4F73 - chains A and B of the 4 polymer chains in the assembly; structure by X-ray diffraction, 1.90 A resolution.

== Chain A (and B) ==
Molecule: Protease
From: HIV-1 M:B_ARV2/SF2
Notes: EC 3.4.23.16; chain B of this document is another copy of the same molecule, construct and numbering; everything in this record applies to it too
Reference sequence: P03369 (POL_HV1A2); residues 1-99 here correspond to UniProt positions 491-589 (UniProt number = residue number + 490)
Sequence (99 residues; row label = number of the first residue in the row):
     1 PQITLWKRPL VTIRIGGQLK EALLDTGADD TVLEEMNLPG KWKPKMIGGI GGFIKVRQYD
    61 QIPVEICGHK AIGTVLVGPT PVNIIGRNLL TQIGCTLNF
Construct notes: engineered mutation Lys7 (Gln497 in P03369)
Curated features (UniProtKB/Swiss-Prot):
  - region (Dimerization of protease): Pro1 to Leu5, Gly49 to Lys55, Asn88 to Phe99
  - active site: Asp25 (For protease activity)
  - site: Phe99 (Cleavage)

== How chain A and chain B interact ==
Residue-residue contacts (96):
  Pro1(A) - Leu97(B)
  Pro1(A) - Asn98(B)
  Pro1(A) - Phe99(B)  hydrogen bond (backbone-backbone)
  Gln2(A) - Thr96(B)  hydrogen bond
  Gln2(A) - Leu97(B)
  Gln2(A) - Asn98(B)  hydrogen bond
  Ile3(A) - Thr96(B)
  Ile3(A) - Leu97(B)  hydrogen bond (backbone-backbone)
  Ile3(A) - Phe99(B)  hydrophobic
  Thr4(A) - Thr96(B)
  Leu5(A) - Thr26(B)
  Leu5(A) - Arg87(B)  hydrogen bond (backbone-side chain)
  Leu5(A) - Leu90(B)  hydrophobic
  Leu5(A) - Thr91(B)
  Leu5(A) - Cys95(B)
  Trp6(A) - Arg87(B)  hydrogen bond (backbone-side chain)
  Trp6(A) - Thr91(B)
  Lys7(A) - Arg87(B)
  Arg8(A) - Asp29(B)  salt bridge
  Arg8(A) - Arg87(B)
  Pro9(A) - Thr26(B)
  Pro9(A) - Arg87(B)
  Leu23(A) - Gly27(B)
  Leu24(A) - Thr26(B)  hydrogen bond (backbone-side chain)
  Leu24(A) - Leu97(B)  hydrophobic
  Leu24(A) - Phe99(B)  hydrophobic
  Asp25(A) - Asp25(B)
  Asp25(A) - Thr26(B)
  Asp25(A) - Gly27(B)  hydrogen bond (side chain-backbone)
  Thr26(A) - Leu5(B)
  Thr26(A) - Pro9(B)
  Thr26(A) - Leu24(B)  hydrogen bond (side chain-backbone)
  Thr26(A) - Asp25(B)
  Thr26(A) - Thr26(B)  hydrogen bond (backbone-side chain)
  Thr26(A) - Leu97(B)
  Gly27(A) - Leu23(B)
  Gly27(A) - Asp25(B)  hydrogen bond (backbone-side chain)
  Asp29(A) - Arg8(B)  salt bridge
  Gly49(A) - Ile50(B)
  Ile50(A) - Ile47(B)  hydrophobic
  Ile50(A) - Gly48(B)
  Ile50(A) - Gly49(B)
  Ile50(A) - Ile50(B)  hydrogen bond (backbone-backbone)
  Ile50(A) - Ile54(B)
  Gly51(A) - Ile50(B)  hydrogen bond (backbone-backbone)
  Gly51(A) - Gly51(B)
  Gly51(A) - Gly52(B)
  Gly52(A) - Ile50(B)
  Gly52(A) - Gly51(B)
  Ile54(A) - Ile50(B)  hydrophobic
  Ile54(A) - Gly51(B)
  Cys67(A) - Phe99(B)  hydrophobic
  His69(A) - Phe99(B)
  Thr80(A) - Ile50(B)
  Pro81(A) - Gly49(B)
  Ile84(A) - Ile50(B)  hydrophobic
  Arg87(A) - Leu5(B)  hydrogen bond (side chain-backbone)
  Arg87(A) - Trp6(B)  hydrogen bond (side chain-backbone)
  Arg87(A) - Lys7(B)
  Arg87(A) - Arg8(B)
  Arg87(A) - Pro9(B)
  Leu90(A) - Leu5(B)  hydrophobic
  Thr91(A) - Leu5(B)
  Thr91(A) - Trp6(B)
  Ile93(A) - Phe99(B)
  Gly94(A) - Asn98(B)
  Gly94(A) - Phe99(B)
  Cys95(A) - Leu5(B)
  Cys95(A) - Leu97(B)  hydrophobic
  Cys95(A) - Asn98(B)
  Cys95(A) - Phe99(B)  hydrophobic
  Thr96(A) - Gln2(B)
  Thr96(A) - Ile3(B)
  Thr96(A) - Thr96(B)
  Thr96(A) - Leu97(B)
  Thr96(A) - Asn98(B)  hydrogen bond (backbone-backbone)
  Leu97(A) - Pro1(B)
  Leu97(A) - Gln2(B)
  Leu97(A) - Ile3(B)  hydrogen bond (backbone-backbone)
  Leu97(A) - Leu24(B)  hydrophobic
  Leu97(A) - Thr26(B)
  Leu97(A) - Cys95(B)  hydrophobic
  Leu97(A) - Thr96(B)
  Leu97(A) - Leu97(B)  hydrophobic
  Asn98(A) - Pro1(B)
  Asn98(A) - Gln2(B)  hydrogen bond
  Asn98(A) - Gly94(B)
  Asn98(A) - Cys95(B)
  Asn98(A) - Thr96(B)  hydrogen bond (backbone-backbone)
  Asn98(A) - Asn98(B)  hydrogen bond
  Phe99(A) - Pro1(B)  hydrogen bond (backbone-backbone)
  Phe99(A) - Cys67(B)  hydrophobic
  Phe99(A) - His69(B)
  Phe99(A) - Ile93(B)
  Phe99(A) - Gly94(B)
  Phe99(A) - Cys95(B)  hydrophobic
Also at the interface, not in a pair above, chain A (40 interface residues in all): Val32, Ile47, Gly48, Phe53, Ile66
Also at the interface, not in a pair above, chain B (39 interface residues in all): Thr4, Val32, Phe53, Ile66, Thr80, Ile84

== Summary ==
The interface between chain A and chain B involves 40 residues on one side and 39 on the other; the contacts
include 21 hydrogen bonds and 2 salt bridges. Among the polar pairs are Arg8(A)-Asp29(B), Gln2(A)-Thr96(B) and
Gln2(A)-Asn98(B).
Both chains are Protease (HIV-1 M:B_ARV2/SF2). Entry 4F73 (Crystal Structure of active HIV-1 Protease in
Complex with the N terminal product of CA-p2 cleavage ...) was determined by X-ray diffraction.
